Entry 3OV1 (X-ray diffraction, 1.60 A resolution); this record covers chains A and B.

== Chain A ==
Protein: Growth factor receptor-bound protein 2
Organism: Homo sapiens
Reference sequence: P62993 (GRB2_HUMAN); numbering as in UniProt (aligned over 53-163)
Amino-acid sequence (117 residues; numbered 53 to 169; the number before each row is that of its first residue):
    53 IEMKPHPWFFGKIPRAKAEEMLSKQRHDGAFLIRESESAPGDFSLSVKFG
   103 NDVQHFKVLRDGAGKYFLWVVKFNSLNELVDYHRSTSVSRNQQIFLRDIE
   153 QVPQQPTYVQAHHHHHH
Unresolved in the structure: 53-54, 157-169
Sequence notes: expression tag (164-169)
Bound ions: Na+ near V110 (its only coordinating residue here)
Curated features (UniProtKB/Swiss-Prot):
  - modified residue: K109 (N6-acetyllysine)
  - cross-link: K109 (Glycyl lysine isopeptide (Lys-Gly) (interchain with G-Cter in ubiquitin))

== Chain B ==
Protein: PYAC3CN
Amino-acid sequence (5 residues; each row starts with the number of its first residue):
     1 XYANX
Modified residues: ACT (acetate ion) at position 1, NH2 (amino group) at position 5; Y2 (o-phosphotyrosine; PTR); A3 (1-aminocyclopropanecarboxylic acid; 1AC)

== Interface between chain A and chain B ==
Pairs across the interface - 19 pairs, chain A then chain B:
  R67(A) with ACT_1(B), hydrogen bond (side chain-backbone); Y2(B)
  R86(A) with Y2(B)
  S88(A) with Y2(B)
  S90(A) with Y2(B)
  S96(A) with Y2(B)
  H107(A) with ACT_1(B); Y2(B); A3(B), hydrogen bond (backbone-backbone)
  F108(A) with Y2(B); A3(B); N4(B)
  K109(A) with Y2(B); N4(B), hydrogen bond (backbone-side chain); NH2_5(B)
  L111(A) with N4(B)
  L120(A) with N4(B), hydrogen bond (backbone-side chain)
  W121(A) with A3(B); N4(B)

== In short ==
11 residues of chain A and 5 residues of chain B are in contact, with 4 hydrogen bonds. Among the polar pairs
are R67(A)-ACT_1(B), K109(A)-N4(B) and L120(A)-N4(B).
Chain A is Growth factor receptor-bound protein 2 (Homo sapiens) and chain B is PYAC3CN; the structure,
Crystal Structure of the Grb2 SH2 Domain in Complex with a pYXN-Derived Tripeptide, was determined by X-ray
diffraction (same publication as 3OVE, 3S8L, 3S8N and 3S8O).
